5BTF - chains A and E of the 8 polymer chains in the assembly; structure by X-ray diffraction, 2.61 A resolution.

== Chain A ==
Protein: DNA gyrase subunit A
Organism: Mycobacterium tuberculosis (strain ATCC 25618 / H37Rv)
Notes: EC 5.99.1.3; fragment: GyrA 2-500 with IGSG C-terminal tag
Reference sequence: P9WG47 (GYRA_MYCTU); residues 2-500 here = UniProt positions 2-500
Sequence (503 residues; each row starts with the number of its first residue):
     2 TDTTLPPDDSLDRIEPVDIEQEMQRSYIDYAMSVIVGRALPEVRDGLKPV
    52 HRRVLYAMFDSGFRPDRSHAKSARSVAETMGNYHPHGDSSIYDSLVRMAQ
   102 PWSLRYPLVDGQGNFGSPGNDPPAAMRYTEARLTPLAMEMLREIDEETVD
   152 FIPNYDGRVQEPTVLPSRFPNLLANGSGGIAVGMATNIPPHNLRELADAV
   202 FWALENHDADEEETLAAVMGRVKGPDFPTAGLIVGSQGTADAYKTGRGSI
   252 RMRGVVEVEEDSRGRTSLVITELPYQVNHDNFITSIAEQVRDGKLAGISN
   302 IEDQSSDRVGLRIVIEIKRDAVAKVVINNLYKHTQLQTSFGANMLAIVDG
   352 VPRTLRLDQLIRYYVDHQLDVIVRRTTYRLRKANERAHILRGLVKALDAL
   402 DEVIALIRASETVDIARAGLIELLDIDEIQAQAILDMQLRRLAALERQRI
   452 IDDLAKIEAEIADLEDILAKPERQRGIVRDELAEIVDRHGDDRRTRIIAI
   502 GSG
Not modelled in the structure: 2-14, 502-504
Construct notes: engineered mutation Ser-90 (Ala in P9WG47); expression tag (501-504)
Modified residues: Tyr-129 (O-phosphotyrosine; PTR)
Curated features (UniProtKB/Swiss-Prot):
  - active site: Tyr-129 (O-(5'-phospho-DNA)-tyrosine intermediate)
  - modified residue: Thr-2 (N-acetylthreonine)
  - natural variant: Ser-91 (S91P: Confers ciprofloxacin resistance, in clinical isolate), Asp-94 (D94A: Confers ciprofloxacin resistance, in clinical isolate; D94G: Confers ciprofloxacin resistance, in clinical isolate; D94H: Confers ciprofloxacin resistance, in clinical isolate ...)
  - mutagenesis: Thr-80 (T80A: Slight resistance to fluoroquinolones. Hypersusceptibile, 2- to 14-fold higher sensitivity to fluoroquinolones, 2- to 8-fold more efficient in fluoroquinolone-induced DNA cleavage ...), Gly-88 (G88A: Confers fluoroquinolone resistance, IC(50) is 2- to 26-fold higher than wild-type ...), Asp-94 (D94G/H: 25- 45-fold increased resistance to fluoroquinolones, 4- to 8-fold reduction in fluoroquinolone-induced DNA cleavage ...)

== Chain E ==
Molecule: DNA substrate 24-mer GGTCATGAATGACTATGCACGTAA
Organism: synthetic construct
Sequence (24 nucleotides; row label = number of the first residue in the row):
     1 GGTCATGAATGACTATGCACGTAA
Not modelled in the structure: 1-2, 24

== Interface between chain A and chain E ==
Residue-residue contacts - 17 pairs, chain A then chain E:
  Arg-39(A) with DA9(E), sugar contact
  Lys-49(A) with DA8(E), salt bridge to the phosphate
  Val-51(A) with DA8(E), sugar contact; DA9(E), phosphate contact
  His-52(A) with DA8(E), salt bridge to the phosphate
  His-85(A) with DA9(E), salt bridge to the phosphate
  His-87(A) with DA9(E), hydrogen bond to the phosphate; DT10(E), salt bridge to the phosphate
  Gly-88(A) with DT10(E), phosphate contact
  Ser-95(A) with DA8(E), sugar contact
  Arg-98(A) with DG7(E), salt bridge to the phosphate; DA8(E), phosphate contact
  Gly-179(A) with DG7(E), sugar contact
  Ile-181(A) with DT6(E), base contact; DG7(E), base contact
  Gln-277(A) with DT6(E), phosphate contact; DG7(E), phosphate contact
Also at the interface, not in a pair above, chain A (16 interface residues in all): Pro-86, Ser-90, Ser-91, Asn-282
Also at the interface, not in a pair above, chain E (7 interface residues in all): DA5, DG11

== Overview ==
16 residues of chain A face 7 of chain E across their interface; the contacts include 1 hydrogen bond and 5
salt bridges. Polar pairs include His-87(A)/DA9(E), Lys-49(A)/DA8(E) and His-52(A)/DA8(E). UniProt lists
active-site residue Tyr-129(A) and 3 mutagenesis sites on chain A.
Chain A is DNA gyrase subunit A (Mycobacterium tuberculosis (strain ATCC 25618 / H37Rv)) and chain E is DNA
substrate 24-mer GGTCATGAATGACTATGCACGTAA (synthetic construct); the structure, Crystal structure of a
topoisomerase II complex, was determined by X-ray diffraction together with 5BS8, 5BTA, 5BTC, 5BTD, 5BTG,
5BTI, 5BTL and 5BTN from the same study.
